Entry 4R28 (X-ray diffraction, 3.06 A resolution); this record covers chains C and Y of the 6 polymer chains in the assembly.

== Chain C ==
Molecule: Restriction endonuclease
From: Mycobacterium sp. JLS
UniProt: A3PUQ5 (A3PUQ5_MYCSJ); residue numbers follow UniProt; this construct covers 1-456
Sequence (456 residues; numbered 1 to 456; the number before each row is that of its first residue):
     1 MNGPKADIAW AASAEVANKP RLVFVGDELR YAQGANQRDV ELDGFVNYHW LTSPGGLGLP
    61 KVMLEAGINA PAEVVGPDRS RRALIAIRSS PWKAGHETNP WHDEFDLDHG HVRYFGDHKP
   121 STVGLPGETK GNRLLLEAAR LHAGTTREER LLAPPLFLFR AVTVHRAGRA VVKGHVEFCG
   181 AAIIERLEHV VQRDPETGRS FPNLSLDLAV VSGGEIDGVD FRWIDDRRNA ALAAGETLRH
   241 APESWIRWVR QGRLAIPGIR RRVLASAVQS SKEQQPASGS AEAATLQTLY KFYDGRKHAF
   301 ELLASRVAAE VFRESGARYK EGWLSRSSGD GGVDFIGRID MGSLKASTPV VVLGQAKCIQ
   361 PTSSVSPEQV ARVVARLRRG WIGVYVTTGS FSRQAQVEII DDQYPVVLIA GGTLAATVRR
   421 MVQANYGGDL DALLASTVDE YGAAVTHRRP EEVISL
Unresolved in the structure: 1-7
What the authors report for this chain:
  - binding site for the 27-nt DNA strand: Gln33, Ser90, Trp101, Asp103, Tyr114, Phe115, Asp117, Lys173
  - binding site for the 27-nt DNA strand (chain Y): Glu65, Trp92, Lys119, Lys173
  - specificity-determining residues: Lys173
  - mutagenesis - Q33A, Q33N: unchanged catalytic activity
  - mutagenesis - K173E, K173F, K173R, K173Y: decreased catalytic activity
  - conformationally variable residues (side-chain flip): Trp92, Trp101
  - catalytic residues: Asp334, Gln355, Ala356, Lys357 (citing earlier work)

== Chain Y ==
Molecule: 27-nt DNA strand
Sequence (27 nucleotides; each row starts with the number of its first residue):
   401 CCTTCTGCAG CAGAGATTTC CCGGGCT
Unresolved in the structure: 401

== Chain C / chain Y interface ==
Contacting residue pairs - 10 pairs, chain C then chain Y:
  Pro60(C) - DG425(Y)  phosphate contact
  Lys61(C) - DG425(Y)  sugar contact
  Met63(C) - DG424(Y)  phosphate contact
  Met63(C) - DG425(Y)  sugar contact
  Glu65(C) - DG423(Y)  hydrogen bond to the base
  Pro71(C) - DC426(Y)  phosphate contact
  Ala72(C) - DC426(Y)  hydrogen bond to the phosphate
  Arg82(C) - DT427(Y)  salt bridge to the phosphate
  Arg169(C) - DG415(Y)  sugar contact
  Arg169(C) - DA416(Y)  salt bridge to the phosphate
Interface residues without a listed pair, chain C (11 interface residues in all): Gln33, Ala70, Glu73

== Overview ==
11 residues of chain C face 7 of chain Y across their interface; the contacts include 2 hydrogen bonds and 2
salt bridges. Polar contacts include Glu65(C)-DG423(Y), Ala72(C)-DC426(Y) and Arg82(C)-DT427(Y). From the
paper: catalytic residues Asp334(C), Gln355(C) and Ala356(C) among others; K173E, K173F and K173R of chain C,
among others, reduce catalytic activity; 6 substitutions were tested in all.
Chain C is Restriction endonuclease (Mycobacterium sp. JLS) and chain Y is a 27-nt DNA strand; the structure,
MspJI Restriction Endonuclease in Complex with 27-mer Oligonucleotide, was determined by X-ray diffraction.
